PDB entry 7VCF | electron microscopy, 2.50 A resolution | chains A and T of the 15 polymer chains in the assembly

== Chain A ==
Protein: Tic214
Source organism: Chlamydomonas reinhardtii
UniProt: P36495 (YCF78_CHLRE); residues 1-1995 here = UniProt positions 1-1995
Chain sequence (1995 residues; row label = number of the first residue in the row):
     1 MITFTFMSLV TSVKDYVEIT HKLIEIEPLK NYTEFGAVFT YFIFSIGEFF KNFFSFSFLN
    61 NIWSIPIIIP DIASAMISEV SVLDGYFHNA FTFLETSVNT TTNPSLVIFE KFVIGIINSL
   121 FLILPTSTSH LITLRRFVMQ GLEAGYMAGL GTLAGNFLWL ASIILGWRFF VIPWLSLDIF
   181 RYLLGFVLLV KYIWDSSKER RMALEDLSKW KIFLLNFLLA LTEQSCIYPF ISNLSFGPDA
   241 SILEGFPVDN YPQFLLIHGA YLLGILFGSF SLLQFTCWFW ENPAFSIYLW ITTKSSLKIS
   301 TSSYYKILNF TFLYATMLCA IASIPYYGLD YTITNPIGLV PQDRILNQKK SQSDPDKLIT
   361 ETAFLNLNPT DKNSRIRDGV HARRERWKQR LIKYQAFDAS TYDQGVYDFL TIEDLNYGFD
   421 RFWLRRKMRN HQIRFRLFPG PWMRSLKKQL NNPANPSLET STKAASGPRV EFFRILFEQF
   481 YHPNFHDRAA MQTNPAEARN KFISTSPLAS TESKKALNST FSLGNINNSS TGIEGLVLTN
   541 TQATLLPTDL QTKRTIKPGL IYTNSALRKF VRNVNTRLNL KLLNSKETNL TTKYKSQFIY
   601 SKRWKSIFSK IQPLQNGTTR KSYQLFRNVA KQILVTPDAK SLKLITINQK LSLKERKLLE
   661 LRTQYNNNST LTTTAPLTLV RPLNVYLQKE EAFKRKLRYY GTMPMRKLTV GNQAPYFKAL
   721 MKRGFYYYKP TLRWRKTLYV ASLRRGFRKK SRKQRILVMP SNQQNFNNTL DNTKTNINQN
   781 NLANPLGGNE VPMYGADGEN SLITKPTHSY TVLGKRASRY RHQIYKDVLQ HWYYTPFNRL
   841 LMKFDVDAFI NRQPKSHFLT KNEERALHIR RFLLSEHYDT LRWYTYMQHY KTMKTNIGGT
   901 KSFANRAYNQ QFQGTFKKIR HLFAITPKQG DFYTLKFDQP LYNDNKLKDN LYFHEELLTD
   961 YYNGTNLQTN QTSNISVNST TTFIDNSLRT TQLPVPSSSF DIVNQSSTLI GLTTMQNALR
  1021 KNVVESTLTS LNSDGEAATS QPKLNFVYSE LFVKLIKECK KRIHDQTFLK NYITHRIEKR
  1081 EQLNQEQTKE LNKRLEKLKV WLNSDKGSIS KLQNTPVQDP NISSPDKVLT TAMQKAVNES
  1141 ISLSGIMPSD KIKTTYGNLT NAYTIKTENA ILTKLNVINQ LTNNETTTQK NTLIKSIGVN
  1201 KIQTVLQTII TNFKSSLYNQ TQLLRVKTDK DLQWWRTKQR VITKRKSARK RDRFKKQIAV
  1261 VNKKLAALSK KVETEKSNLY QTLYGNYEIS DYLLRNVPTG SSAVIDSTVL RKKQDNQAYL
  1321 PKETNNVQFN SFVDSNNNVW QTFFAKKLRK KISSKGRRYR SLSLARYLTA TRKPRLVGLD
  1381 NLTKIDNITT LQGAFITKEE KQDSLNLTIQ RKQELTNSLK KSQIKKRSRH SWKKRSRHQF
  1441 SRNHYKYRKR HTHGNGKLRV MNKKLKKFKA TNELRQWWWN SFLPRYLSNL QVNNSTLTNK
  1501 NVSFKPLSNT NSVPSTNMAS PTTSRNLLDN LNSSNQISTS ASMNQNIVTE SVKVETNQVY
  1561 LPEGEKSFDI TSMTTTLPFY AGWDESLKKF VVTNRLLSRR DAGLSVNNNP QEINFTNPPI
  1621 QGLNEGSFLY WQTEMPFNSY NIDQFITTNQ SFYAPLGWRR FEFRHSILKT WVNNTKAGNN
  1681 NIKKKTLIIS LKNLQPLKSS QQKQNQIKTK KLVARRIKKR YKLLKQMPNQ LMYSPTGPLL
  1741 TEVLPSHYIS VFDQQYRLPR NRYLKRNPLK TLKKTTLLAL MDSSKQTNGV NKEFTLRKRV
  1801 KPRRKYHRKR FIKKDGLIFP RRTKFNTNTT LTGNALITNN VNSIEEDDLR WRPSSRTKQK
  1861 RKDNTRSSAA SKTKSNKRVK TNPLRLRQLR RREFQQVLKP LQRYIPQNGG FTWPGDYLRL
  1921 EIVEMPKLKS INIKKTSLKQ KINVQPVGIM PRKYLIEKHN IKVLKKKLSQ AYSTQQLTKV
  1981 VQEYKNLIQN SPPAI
Unresolved in the structure: 1-7, 97-103, 433-466, 489-534, 587-596, 669-677, 760-800, 982-1044, 1107-1124, 1183-1223, 1264-1346, 1492-1565, 1675-1684, 1829-1846, 1856-1887, 1990-1995
Modified residues: Thr1795 (phosphothreonine; TPO)
Residues lining bound ligands: inositol hexakisphosphate (IHP): Trp1235, Lys1238, Ile1242, Tyr1359, Lys1457, Val1460, Lys1464, Ile1689, Ser1690, Leu1691, Lys1692

== Chain T ==
Protein: Tic100
Source organism: Chlamydomonas reinhardtii
UniProt: A0A2K3DQY7 (A0A2K3DQY7_CHLRE); numbering as in UniProt (aligned over 1-955)
Chain sequence (955 residues; row label = number of the first residue in the row):
     1 MASKKGTDAP AALTDPLKED PTVIRDEAQF PEPSLYFKVF ESEAGEPEAK IRADVNKLYD
    61 RWIEKYGRRW PEDGINTEDM VWLAEEANKR KRAKPRPRGT VAAEKTEYED EFMPDPTVGA
   121 PVSAADAAKA ARRAKKDRKK KKAAGGAEQP AGPRTNYEKT VAGGKWVTDE FESADYEAGN
   181 LEKLWDMYLW DREGKPTMMP DTPAAQQEGE ESEDFDDFYT AYRPRDVDSE EAREAVWATD
   241 EFESDEDNTE SEWAPEYVGA GLGLVAEDPL NPQYSLRHSN HPLAPFPGEP LKWASYVYPD
   301 FTTFEGLSKQ SIPHGMGVMT FGTGTGAGFA MSQTRYGDKY EGEFQAGYAH GLGQFTSEAS
   361 GEVYIGEFFA GQRHGCGMTL DMKPYFYLLE RGVDPVEAYR RTAGAIMKNV EVRTWYRGNK
   421 LGDAKEDEVV EINVLKDELD DPFEIALRNS LHDAKLRKWK AMSPQDKAMD RIVSIIERVQ
   481 RRNPGRFGAY YREDEKGRVR PVLDSDGADT DFDSVDMIQG VDTDGDLGPG WEGATDSEEN
   541 PMDPRIRELM AAEGMDDKLE DEGFKDTVLG SAIINPYTGL DMKTYLDGKE RHQAELVSVY
   601 KASREGRKYL NKVRKDKGGA AKDDESSYVE DDAASGHPGA LLSREAEDDR LARLYEQAGV
   661 SKEDERRVEG LAARWRRLLA ADEEEVLGGA VGAFRRPGNP LAANDSDTGF ETESDMMEMC
   721 DIPEILGTVQ EARQIVERAR MWRFKPYGEV GLRMAQDANG SPVSLMQEPL HYPHGTKFMA
   781 PGPLGLCHAV PDDPSLRQEM AKVAHNYAAI YRMYNFDWDP EPGTVQYKID QRIRRAQELR
   841 NNAMARYLAA ADEVLRDGAA PAGEGDQALL LASTSTGAPE AFDGQGNASG SGSSSALSSR
   901 GGSMFASMTL SRPAPMAGVV SLGRAARVVL GAFADAAKSV PMARPRLARP SGRRQ
Unresolved in the structure: 1-13, 116-153, 615-637, 677-695, 857-955
Modified residues: Ser42, Ser173, Ser212, Ser229, Ser244, Ser251, Ser505, Ser514, Ser537, Ser706, Ser714 (phosphoserine; SEP); Thr77, Thr168, Thr239, Thr249, Thr510, Thr523, Thr708, Thr712 (phosphothreonine; TPO)
Disulfides: Cys376-Cys720
Metal / ion sites: Mg2+: Thr708, Thr712

== Interface between chain A and chain T ==
Pairs across the interface - 903 pairs, chain A then chain T:
  Ile65(A) with Ser761(T)
  Pro66(A) with Asp757(T)
  Ile67(A) with Asp757(T)
  Ile68(A) with Asp757(T); Ala758(T), hydrogen bond (backbone-backbone)
  Ile69(A) with Ala758(T)
  Pro70(A) with Asp757(T); Ala758(T)
  Ala73(A) with Leu389(T); Glu390(T)
  Met76(A) with Glu358(T)
  Ile77(A) with Glu358(T), hydrogen bond (backbone-side chain); Phe386(T), hydrophobic; Leu389(T), hydrophobic
  Ser78(A) with Glu358(T), hydrogen bond; Phe386(T)
  Glu79(A) with Lys339(T), salt bridge; Arg740(T), salt bridge; Arg743(T), salt bridge
  Val80(A) with Tyr385(T), hydrogen bond (backbone-side chain)
  Val82(A) with Tyr385(T); Pro395(T); Tyr399(T), hydrophobic
  Leu83(A) with Lys802(T)
  Tyr86(A) with Val396(T)
  Phe87(A) with Pro794(T), hydrophobic; Gln798(T)
  His88(A) with Pro395(T); Ser795(T)
  Phe91(A) with Ser795(T); Leu796(T), hydrophobic; Glu799(T)
  Glu95(A) with His774(T)
  Pro238(A) with Lys777(T); His788(T)
  Asp239(A) with Lys777(T), salt bridge
  Ala240(A) with Leu770(T)
  Glu244(A) with His771(T); Lys777(T), salt bridge
  Asp403(A) with Lys292(T)
  Gly405(A) with Glu289(T); Lys292(T), hydrogen bond (backbone-side chain)
  Val406(A) with Glu289(T)
  Tyr407(A) with Glu289(T)
  Ile412(A) with Gly288(T)
  Arg469(A) with Asp73(T); Gly74(T); Ile75(T); Thr77(T)
  Val470(A) with Asp73(T)
  Phe473(A) with Trp70(T); Pro71(T), hydrophobic; Gly74(T); Ile75(T)
  Leu476(A) with Trp70(T), hydrophobic
  Phe477(A) with Arg68(T); Trp70(T)
  Asn484(A) with Arg69(T)
  Phe485(A) with Phe37(T), hydrophobic; Tyr59(T); Arg68(T); Arg69(T), hydrogen bond (backbone-backbone); Trp70(T)
  His486(A) with Arg68(T), hydrogen bond (backbone-side chain); Trp70(T)
  Asp487(A) with Arg68(T)
  Arg488(A) with Tyr66(T); Gly67(T); Arg68(T); Glu72(T), salt bridge
  Lys569(A) with Leu456(T)
  Arg572(A) with Asn449(T); His452(T), hydrogen bond
  Thr576(A) with Asn449(T), hydrogen bond
  Asn579(A) with Pro442(T); Ile445(T)
  Leu582(A) with Trp675(T)
  Leu583(A) with Leu671(T); Trp675(T)
  Lys654(A) with Lys436(T), hydrogen bond (side chain-backbone); Leu439(T); Asp440(T), salt bridge
  Leu658(A) with Leu435(T), hydrophobic; Leu439(T), hydrophobic
  Leu661(A) with Leu435(T), hydrophobic
  Arg662(A) with Lys425(T); Glu428(T), salt bridge
  Tyr665(A) with Leu435(T)
  Arg681(A) with Leu435(T); Glu438(T), salt bridge
  Val685(A) with Glu431(T); Val434(T), hydrophobic
  Gln688(A) with Val430(T); Val434(T); Asn699(T)
  Lys689(A) with Glu431(T), salt bridge; Glu718(T)
  Glu691(A) with Leu701(T); Ala703(T); Asn704(T)
  Ala692(A) with Leu701(T)
  Phe693(A) with Glu724(T)
  Arg695(A) with Leu701(T); Ala702(T), hydrogen bond (side chain-backbone); Thr712(T); Ser714(T)
  Lys696(A) with Met717(T); Glu718(T), hydrogen bond (side chain-backbone); Cys720(T), hydrogen bond; Glu724(T), salt bridge
  Arg698(A) with Ser714(T)
  Tyr699(A) with Phe369(T); His374(T); Tyr416(T), hydrogen bond; Arg417(T), hydrogen bond; Ser714(T)
  Tyr700(A) with Val258(T); Ala260(T); Gly261(T), hydrogen bond (backbone-backbone); Leu262(T), hydrogen bond (backbone-backbone); Glu367(T), hydrogen bond
  Gly701(A) with Val258(T); Leu262(T)
  Thr702(A) with Tyr257(T), hydrogen bond (side chain-backbone); Val258(T)
  Met705(A) with Tyr257(T)
  Arg706(A) with Gly709(T), hydrogen bond (side chain-backbone); Phe710(T), hydrogen bond (side chain-backbone); Glu711(T), salt bridge
  Lys707(A) with Thr523(T); Glu711(T); Glu713(T), salt bridge
  Thr709(A) with Glu713(T)
  Gly711(A) with Gln372(T), hydrogen bond (backbone-side chain)
  Asn712(A) with Arg417(T), hydrogen bond
  Gln713(A) with Gly328(T); Ala370(T); Gln372(T), hydrogen bond (backbone-side chain)
  Ala714(A) with Phe369(T), hydrophobic
  Tyr716(A) with Tyr348(T)
  Phe717(A) with Tyr257(T), hydrophobic; Gln345(T); Tyr348(T), hydrophobic; His350(T); Ala370(T), hydrophobic
  Leu720(A) with Tyr348(T), hydrophobic
  Met721(A) with Asn280(T), hydrogen bond (backbone-side chain); His314(T); Gln345(T); Ala346(T), hydrophobic
  Lys722(A) with Ala254(T); Pro255(T)
  Phe725(A) with Asn280(T); Lys309(T); Gln310(T); Ile312(T), hydrophobic; His314(T)
  Tyr726(A) with Gln310(T), hydrogen bond (backbone-side chain)
  Tyr727(A) with Trp253(T), hydrophobic; Pro255(T), hydrophobic; Arg277(T), hydrogen bond (side chain-backbone); His278(T); Ser279(T); Asn280(T)
  Lys729(A) with Ser42(T), hydrogen bond (side chain-backbone); Ala44(T); Glu46(T), salt bridge; Trp253(T)
  Pro730(A) with Glu46(T)
  Thr731(A) with Gly45(T)
  Leu732(A) with Glu241(T); Phe242(T); Asp245(T)
  Arg733(A) with Glu252(T), salt bridge
  Arg735(A) with Glu48(T), salt bridge; Phe242(T)
  Lys749(A) with Glu243(T)
  Ser751(A) with Ser173(T)
  Arg752(A) with Ser173(T); Trp237(T), hydrogen bond (side chain-backbone); Thr239(T); Ser244(T)
  Gln754(A) with Thr168(T); Asp169(T), hydrogen bond (backbone-backbone); Tyr176(T); Trp237(T)
  Arg755(A) with Trp166(T), hydrogen bond (side chain-backbone); Val167(T); Thr168(T)
  Ile756(A) with Lys165(T); Trp166(T); Val167(T), hydrogen bond (backbone-backbone); Asp169(T)
  Leu757(A) with Lys159(T); Gly164(T); Lys165(T); Trp166(T)
  Val758(A) with Gly164(T); Lys165(T), hydrogen bond (backbone-backbone)
  Met759(A) with Lys159(T); Gly163(T); Gly164(T)
  Leu802(A) with Lys183(T)
  Ile803(A) with Asn180(T)
  Thr804(A) with Met113(T); Tyr176(T); Asn180(T), hydrogen bond (backbone-side chain); Trp237(T), hydrogen bond (backbone-side chain)
  Pro806(A) with Trp237(T)
  His808(A) with Thr239(T)
  Ser809(A) with Met80(T)
  Tyr810(A) with Thr77(T); Val81(T), hydrophobic; Ala84(T), hydrophobic; Glu85(T), hydrogen bond; Trp166(T)
  Thr811(A) with Met80(T)
  Val812(A) with Ile75(T); Asn76(T); Thr77(T)
  Lys815(A) with Thr239(T); Asp240(T), salt bridge
  Arg816(A) with Met80(T); Thr239(T), hydrogen bond (side chain-backbone); Glu241(T), salt bridge
  Ala817(A) with Met80(T)
  Arg819(A) with Asp240(T), salt bridge; Phe242(T)
  Tyr820(A) with Asp54(T), hydrogen bond; Val55(T), hydrophobic; Met80(T), hydrophobic; Leu83(T), hydrophobic
  Gln823(A) with Arg52(T); Val55(T)
  Ile824(A) with Val55(T), hydrophobic; Tyr59(T)
  Asp827(A) with Tyr36(T), hydrogen bond; Tyr59(T), hydrogen bond
  Val828(A) with Trp70(T), hydrophobic
  Gln830(A) with Tyr36(T), hydrogen bond
  His831(A) with Pro31(T); Tyr36(T); Phe37(T)
  Tyr834(A) with Phe30(T), hydrophobic
  Phe858(A) with Ile24(T)
  Thr860(A) with Ile24(T)
  Lys861(A) with Asp26(T), salt bridge
  Asn862(A) with Glu19(T), hydrogen bond
  Glu863(A) with Pro21(T); Trp818(T)
  Ala866(A) with Leu17(T), hydrophobic
  Leu867(A) with Phe816(T), hydrophobic
  His868(A) with Leu270(T), hydrogen bond (side chain-backbone)
  Ile869(A) with Ile833(T), hydrophobic
  Arg870(A) with Leu17(T); Asp817(T), hydrogen bond (side chain-backbone); Gln826(T); Asp830(T), salt bridge
  Arg871(A) with Met813(T), hydrogen bond (side chain-backbone); Tyr814(T), hydrogen bond; Phe816(T)
  Phe872(A) with Leu270(T), hydrophobic
  Leu873(A) with Ile829(T), hydrophobic
  Leu874(A) with Met813(T), hydrophobic; Val825(T), hydrophobic
  Ser875(A) with Met813(T)
  His877(A) with Val825(T); Lys828(T)
  Tyr878(A) with Arg812(T)
  Arg882(A) with Gln730(T); Glu731(T); Gln734(T), hydrogen bond
  Trp883(A) with Pro723(T); Leu726(T), hydrophobic; Gly727(T); Gln730(T), hydrogen bond (backbone-side chain)
  Tyr884(A) with Glu724(T); Gly727(T), hydrogen bond (side chain-backbone); Thr728(T), hydrogen bond (side chain-backbone); Glu731(T), hydrogen bond
  Tyr886(A) with Pro723(T)
  Met887(A) with Asp721(T); Pro723(T); Glu724(T)
  Gln888(A) with Asp721(T)
  Asn896(A) with Gly263(T)
  Ile897(A) with Leu262(T), hydrophobic
  Thr900(A) with Leu262(T); Glu731(T)
  Lys901(A) with Leu262(T); Glu367(T), salt bridge; Cys376(T); Glu724(T), salt bridge; Glu731(T), hydrogen bond (backbone-side chain)
  Ser902(A) with Leu262(T); Glu343(T), hydrogen bond; Glu731(T), hydrogen bond (backbone-side chain)
  Phe903(A) with Ala260(T); Gly261(T); Leu262(T), hydrophobic; Leu283(T), hydrophobic
  Ala904(A) with Arg738(T), hydrogen bond (backbone-side chain)
  Asn905(A) with Glu731(T), hydrogen bond; Gln734(T); Ile735(T); Arg738(T)
  Arg906(A) with Leu262(T)
  Tyr908(A) with Gln273(T); Leu283(T), hydrophobic; Arg738(T)
  Asn909(A) with Gln273(T), hydrogen bond (backbone-side chain)
  Gln910(A) with Tyr814(T)
  Gln911(A) with Gln273(T); Pro285(T); Phe286(T), hydrogen bond (backbone-backbone)
  Phe912(A) with Gln273(T); Pro282(T); Leu283(T), hydrophobic; Ala284(T); Pro287(T); Pro290(T); Leu291(T)
  Gln913(A) with Phe286(T); Pro290(T)
  Gly914(A) with Phe286(T); Pro287(T); Gly288(T), hydrogen bond (backbone-backbone)
  Thr915(A) with Phe286(T); Gly288(T)
  Phe916(A) with Ser42(T); Arg277(T); Phe286(T), hydrogen bond (backbone-backbone)
  Lys917(A) with Ser42(T)
  Arg920(A) with Phe40(T); Ser42(T); Tyr274(T), hydrogen bond
  His921(A) with Leu35(T), hydrogen bond (side chain-backbone); Tyr36(T); Lys38(T); Phe40(T); Glu43(T), salt bridge; Arg52(T)
  Leu922(A) with Phe30(T); Leu35(T)
  Phe923(A) with Phe30(T), hydrophobic
  Ala924(A) with Leu35(T)
  Ile925(A) with Tyr274(T), hydrophobic; Phe286(T), hydrophobic
  Thr926(A) with Asp268(T), hydrogen bond; Asn271(T), hydrogen bond; Tyr274(T)
  Pro927(A) with Asp268(T)
  Lys928(A) with Glu267(T); Asp268(T); Pro269(T)
  Gln929(A) with Leu35(T)
  Phe932(A) with Glu32(T); Ser34(T)
  Tyr933(A) with Asp26(T)
  Leu935(A) with Phe286(T)
  Asp938(A) with Tyr814(T)
  Pro940(A) with Tyr814(T)
  Leu941(A) with Tyr814(T), hydrogen bond (backbone-backbone); Asn815(T); Phe816(T), hydrogen bond (backbone-backbone)
  Tyr942(A) with Phe816(T); Asp817(T); Trp818(T)
  Asn943(A) with Tyr811(T); Asn815(T); Phe816(T), hydrogen bond (backbone-backbone); Asp817(T), hydrogen bond
  Leu951(A) with Tyr811(T)
  Tyr952(A) with Ala804(T); Tyr807(T); Ala808(T); Tyr811(T)
  Phe953(A) with Ala801(T); Ala804(T), hydrophobic
  His954(A) with Gly785(T), hydrogen bond (side chain-backbone); Leu786(T); His788(T), hydrogen bond (side chain-backbone); Val790(T)
  Glu956(A) with Ala789(T); Val790(T), hydrogen bond (side chain-backbone); Arg797(T), salt bridge
  Leu957(A) with Arg797(T); Met800(T), hydrophobic
  Tyr961(A) with Arg797(T); Gln798(T)
  Asn963(A) with Gln798(T), hydrogen bond; Lys802(T)
  Thr965(A) with Lys802(T)
  Leu967(A) with Arg733(T)
  Gln968(A) with Tyr399(T); Ala403(T); Ile406(T); Met407(T)
  Gln971(A) with Tyr399(T), hydrogen bond; Met407(T)
  Thr972(A) with Met407(T); Val410(T)
  Ser973(A) with Met378(T); Leu726(T)
  Ile975(A) with Met407(T), hydrophobic
  Val977(A) with Leu726(T), hydrophobic
  Thr980(A) with Ile722(T)
  Asp1065(A) with Arg545(T), salt bridge
  Thr1067(A) with Arg545(T)
  Phe1068(A) with Pro544(T), hydrophobic; Arg545(T); Arg547(T); Glu548(T)
  Asn1071(A) with Arg545(T), hydrogen bond (side chain-backbone); Glu548(T); Leu549(T)
  Tyr1072(A) with Glu548(T)
  His1075(A) with Asp506(T), salt bridge; Ala551(T); Ala552(T); Met555(T), hydrogen bond
  Arg1076(A) with Ser505(T)
  Lys1079(A) with Ala552(T); Met555(T); Asp556(T), salt bridge
  Arg1080(A) with Leu503(T), hydrogen bond (side chain-backbone); Asp504(T), hydrogen bond (side chain-backbone); Ser505(T); Met555(T)
  Gln1082(A) with Leu559(T)
  Leu1083(A) with Met555(T), hydrophobic; Lys558(T); Leu559(T)
  Asn1084(A) with Arg500(T), hydrogen bond; Pro501(T)
  Glu1086(A) with Leu559(T)
  Gln1087(A) with Pro501(T); Asp509(T); Glu562(T)
  Thr1088(A) with Arg498(T); Arg500(T); Pro501(T)
  Glu1090(A) with Glu562(T); Asp566(T); Lys583(T), salt bridge
  Leu1091(A) with Tyr491(T), hydrophobic; Val499(T); Pro501(T)
  Asn1092(A) with Arg498(T)
  Lys1093(A) with Asp566(T), salt bridge
  Arg1094(A) with Tyr491(T), hydrogen bond; Asp581(T); Thr584(T); Gln593(T); Leu596(T)
  Leu1095(A) with Tyr600(T), hydrophobic
  Lys1097(A) with Ser571(T), hydrogen bond (side chain-backbone); Ile573(T)
  Leu1098(A) with Tyr577(T); Thr578(T)
  Lys1099(A) with Tyr600(T); Tyr609(T), hydrogen bond (backbone-side chain)
  Trp1101(A) with Pro576(T); Tyr577(T)
  Leu1102(A) with Lys601(T)
  Asn1103(A) with Tyr609(T); Val613(T)
  Asp1105(A) with Arg614(T)
  Val1128(A) with Arg225(T)
  Leu1129(A) with Arg225(T)
  Thr1130(A) with Arg225(T)
  Thr1131(A) with Ser229(T)
  Gln1134(A) with Arg225(T), hydrogen bond (side chain-backbone)
  Lys1135(A) with Ser229(T)
  Val1137(A) with Ile472(T), hydrophobic
  Ile1141(A) with Gln465(T); Ala468(T), hydrophobic
  Ser1144(A) with Pro464(T)
  Ile1146(A) with Pro464(T), hydrophobic
  Asp1150(A) with Lys91(T); Arg92(T)
  Lys1151(A) with Arg92(T); Ala93(T); Asp228(T), salt bridge
  Ile1152(A) with Gln465(T)
  Lys1153(A) with Arg96(T); Asp226(T), hydrogen bond (side chain-backbone); Asp228(T), salt bridge
  Thr1154(A) with Met469(T)
  Tyr1156(A) with Leu641(T), hydrophobic
  Asn1158(A) with Met469(T)
  Leu1159(A) with Met469(T); Ile472(T), hydrophobic; Leu641(T), hydrophobic
  Thr1160(A) with Leu642(T)
  Ala1162(A) with Met469(T), hydrophobic; Val473(T), hydrophobic
  Tyr1163(A) with Glu477(T); Glu647(T)
  Thr1164(A) with Arg650(T), hydrogen bond (backbone-side chain)
  Lys1166(A) with Asp470(T), salt bridge; Val473(T)
  Thr1167(A) with Arg650(T), hydrogen bond
  Glu1168(A) with Arg650(T)
  Asn1169(A) with Ala454(T); Lys458(T)
  Ile1171(A) with Leu654(T), hydrophobic
  Leu1172(A) with Leu654(T), hydrophobic
  Thr1173(A) with Ser450(T); Leu451(T)
  Lys1174(A) with Phe443(T); Leu447(T)
  Leu1175(A) with Leu654(T); Tyr655(T), hydrophobic; Ala658(T), hydrophobic; Glu665(T)
  Val1177(A) with Phe443(T), hydrophobic; Ser450(T)
  Ile1178(A) with Val660(T), hydrophobic
  Asn1179(A) with Ala658(T), hydrogen bond (side chain-backbone); Val660(T)
  Leu1181(A) with Phe443(T), hydrophobic; Arg667(T); Val668(T), hydrophobic
  Trp1477(A) with Glu538(T)
  Ser1481(A) with Glu538(T)
  Arg1485(A) with Glu539(T)
  Phe1568(A) with Leu726(T); Gln730(T), hydrogen bond (backbone-side chain)
  Asp1569(A) with Arg733(T), salt bridge
  Ile1570(A) with Gln730(T); Gln734(T); His805(T)
  Thr1571(A) with Gln734(T); Asn806(T)
  Ser1572(A) with Glu737(T); Lys802(T); His805(T), hydrogen bond; Asn806(T), hydrogen bond (backbone-side chain)
  Met1573(A) with Arg733(T); Glu737(T); Lys802(T), hydrogen bond (backbone-side chain)
  Thr1574(A) with Glu737(T), hydrogen bond; Arg740(T), hydrogen bond (backbone-side chain); Glu799(T); Val803(T)
  Thr1575(A) with Arg740(T); Glu799(T), hydrogen bond (backbone-side chain)
  Thr1576(A) with Arg740(T); Phe744(T)
  Leu1577(A) with Arg743(T); Phe744(T), hydrophobic
  Pro1578(A) with Phe744(T); Leu765(T), hydrophobic
  Phe1579(A) with Leu765(T); Met766(T), hydrogen bond (backbone-backbone); Met779(T), hydrophobic
  Tyr1580(A) with Val763(T), hydrophobic; Ser764(T)
  Ala1581(A) with His774(T)
  Phe1590(A) with His774(T)
  Val1592(A) with His774(T)
  Leu1596(A) with Gln756(T)
  Leu1597(A) with Gln756(T), hydrogen bond (backbone-backbone); Asp757(T); Asn759(T)
  Ser1598(A) with Glu358(T)
  Arg1599(A) with Thr303(T), hydrogen bond; Thr320(T); Tyr336(T); Gly337(T); Met754(T)
  Arg1600(A) with Tyr336(T); Glu358(T), salt bridge; Glu390(T), salt bridge
  Ala1602(A) with Tyr336(T), hydrogen bond (backbone-side chain)
  Gly1603(A) with Phe301(T); Gln756(T)
  Leu1604(A) with Tyr336(T)
  Val1606(A) with Gly760(T)
  Asn1607(A) with Asn759(T), hydrogen bond (backbone-side chain)
  Pro1618(A) with Pro299(T); Phe301(T)
  Pro1619(A) with Pro299(T); Asp300(T); Phe301(T); Thr323(T)
  Ile1620(A) with Pro299(T), hydrogen bond (backbone-backbone); Thr323(T), hydrogen bond (backbone-side chain)
  Glu1634(A) with Tyr298(T); Pro299(T)
  Pro1636(A) with Tyr298(T); Asp300(T); Thr325(T)
  Phe1637(A) with Gly324(T); Thr325(T); Met331(T), hydrophobic
  Leu1656(A) with Met517(T)
  Gly1657(A) with Met517(T); Ile518(T), hydrogen bond (backbone-backbone); Gly520(T)
  Trp1658(A) with Met517(T), hydrogen bond (backbone-backbone)
  Arg1659(A) with Gly520(T); Val521(T), hydrogen bond (side chain-backbone)
  Arg1660(A) with Arg482(T); Asp522(T); Thr523(T); Glu711(T), hydrogen bond (backbone-side chain); Thr712(T)
  Glu1662(A) with Val479(T); Asn483(T), hydrogen bond; Phe512(T)
  Phe1663(A) with Val479(T), hydrophobic
  Arg1664(A) with Asn483(T); Thr510(T); Phe512(T); Asp587(T), hydrogen bond (side chain-backbone); Gly588(T), hydrogen bond (side chain-backbone); Lys589(T); Arg591(T)
  His1665(A) with Tyr585(T); Leu586(T), hydrogen bond (side chain-backbone); Gly588(T)
  Ile1667(A) with Val479(T), hydrophobic; Arg591(T)
  Leu1668(A) with Phe487(T); Glu590(T); Arg591(T)
  Lys1669(A) with Phe487(T); Gly639(T); Leu641(T)
  Thr1670(A) with Phe487(T); Gly639(T), hydrogen bond (backbone-backbone)
  Trp1671(A) with Ile476(T), hydrophobic; Glu477(T); Gln480(T); Leu641(T); Leu642(T), hydrogen bond (backbone-backbone)
  Val1672(A) with Ala640(T); Leu642(T)
  Asn1673(A) with Ala640(T); Leu642(T); Arg644(T), hydrogen bond (backbone-side chain)
  Asn1674(A) with Arg644(T), hydrogen bond (backbone-side chain)
  Lys1703(A) with Asp526(T), salt bridge
  Ile1707(A) with Gly525(T)
  Thr1709(A) with Arg547(T)
  Lys1710(A) with Asp526(T); Ser537(T)
  Lys1711(A) with Val515(T); Asp516(T), salt bridge
  Leu1712(A) with Gly554(T)
  Val1713(A) with Arg547(T)
  Ala1714(A) with Val515(T), hydrophobic; Gln519(T); Leu527(T), hydrophobic
  Arg1715(A) with Asp513(T), salt bridge; Ser514(T); Val515(T); Gly554(T); Asp557(T)
  Arg1716(A) with Met550(T); Glu553(T), salt bridge; Gly554(T); Asp557(T)
  Lys1718(A) with Gln519(T), hydrogen bond; Gly530(T); Trp531(T)
  Lys1719(A) with Ser514(T); Asp557(T); Asp561(T), salt bridge
  Arg1720(A) with Glu553(T); Asp557(T), salt bridge
  Tyr1721(A) with Asp557(T); Glu560(T); Asp561(T), hydrogen bond
  Lys1725(A) with Glu560(T), salt bridge
  Ser1734(A) with Trp531(T)
  Thr1736(A) with Ile518(T); Trp531(T), hydrogen bond (backbone-side chain)
  Gly1737(A) with Ile518(T); Trp531(T)
  Pro1738(A) with Pro529(T); Gly530(T)
  Pro1745(A) with Tyr348(T)
  His1747(A) with Ile312(T); Ala346(T), hydrogen bond (side chain-backbone)
  Tyr1756(A) with Thr249(T)
  Arg1757(A) with Glu246(T), salt bridge; Asp247(T); Asn248(T), hydrogen bond; Thr249(T)
  Arg1760(A) with Glu211(T), salt bridge
  Arg1762(A) with Thr249(T); Glu250(T), salt bridge
  Leu1764(A) with Glu213(T); Asp217(T); Phe218(T), hydrophobic; Ala221(T), hydrophobic
  Lys1765(A) with Gly209(T); Glu210(T); Glu211(T), salt bridge; Glu213(T), hydrogen bond (backbone-side chain)
  Arg1766(A) with Pro200(T); Thr202(T), hydrogen bond (side chain-backbone); Ala204(T); Glu210(T), salt bridge; Glu211(T); Glu213(T); Phe218(T)
  Asn1767(A) with Pro200(T); Glu210(T), hydrogen bond; Phe218(T)
  Pro1768(A) with Phe218(T), hydrophobic; Ile573(T); Met582(T)
  Leu1769(A) with Thr197(T); Met198(T); Met199(T); Pro200(T), hydrophobic; Ala572(T); Ile573(T), hydrogen bond (backbone-backbone)
  Lys1770(A) with Ser571(T); Ala572(T); Ile573(T)
  Lys1773(A) with Asp201(T), salt bridge
  Thr1775(A) with Asp191(T)
  Thr1776(A) with Thr197(T), hydrogen bond (side chain-backbone); Met198(T)
  Ala1779(A) with Tyr188(T)
  Leu1780(A) with Pro576(T), hydrophobic; Tyr577(T), hydrogen bond (backbone-side chain)
  Asp1782(A) with Tyr188(T)
  Ser1783(A) with Tyr577(T)
  Ser1784(A) with Tyr577(T)
  Asn1791(A) with Tyr577(T)
  Lys1792(A) with Trp185(T), hydrogen bond (side chain-backbone); Pro224(T); Asn575(T); Tyr577(T)
  Glu1793(A) with Pro224(T); Arg225(T), salt bridge; Asn575(T)
  Phe1794(A) with Trp185(T), hydrophobic; Tyr222(T), hydrophobic; Arg223(T); Pro224(T), hydrophobic; Arg225(T); Ile574(T); Asn575(T); Pro576(T)
  Thr1795(A) with Ala221(T); Tyr222(T); Arg223(T), hydrogen bond (backbone-backbone); Arg225(T); Tyr585(T)
  Leu1796(A) with Ala221(T); Met582(T), hydrophobic; Tyr585(T), hydrogen bond (backbone-side chain)
  Arg1797(A) with Ala221(T), hydrogen bond (backbone-backbone); Arg223(T); Ser229(T)
  Lys1798(A) with Ala221(T); Ser229(T); Asn248(T)
  Arg1799(A) with Glu213(T), salt bridge
  Val1800(A) with Thr220(T); Arg223(T); Ser229(T); Arg233(T), hydrogen bond (backbone-side chain)
  Lys1801(A) with Asp216(T), salt bridge; Asp217(T), salt bridge; Arg233(T); Val236(T)
  Pro1802(A) with Glu243(T); Ser244(T)
  Arg1803(A) with Asp217(T)
  Arg1804(A) with Ser173(T); Glu177(T), salt bridge; Asp216(T), salt bridge; Val236(T), hydrogen bond (side chain-backbone); Trp237(T), hydrogen bond (side chain-backbone); Ala238(T); Ser244(T)
  His1807(A) with Glu243(T); Ser244(T)
  Arg1808(A) with Thr239(T); Ser244(T)
  Arg1810(A) with Ser173(T); Asp216(T), salt bridge
  Phe1811(A) with Glu172(T)
  Lys1813(A) with Glu172(T); Asp175(T), salt bridge
  Leu1817(A) with Glu193(T); Gly194(T); Lys195(T)
  Ile1818(A) with Asp175(T); Ala178(T), hydrophobic; Trp190(T); Gly194(T), hydrogen bond (backbone-backbone); Phe215(T), hydrophobic
  Phe1819(A) with Arg192(T)
  Pro1820(A) with Asp175(T); Ala178(T), hydrophobic; Gly179(T); Glu182(T); Trp190(T), hydrophobic
  Arg1821(A) with Asp110(T), salt bridge; Met113(T); Phe171(T); Asp175(T), hydrogen bond (backbone-backbone); Tyr176(T); Gly179(T)
  Arg1822(A) with Glu104(T), salt bridge; Phe112(T); Met113(T), hydrogen bond (backbone-backbone); Gly179(T); Glu182(T), salt bridge; Lys183(T); Tyr188(T)
  Thr1823(A) with Met113(T); Pro114(T); Asp115(T); Lys183(T)
  Lys1824(A) with Glu104(T), hydrogen bond (side chain-backbone); Thr106(T); Phe112(T); Lys183(T), hydrogen bond (backbone-side chain)
  Phe1825(A) with Ala102(T); Ala103(T), hydrogen bond (backbone-backbone); Glu104(T), hydrogen bond (backbone-side chain); Glu182(T); Asp186(T); Tyr188(T)
  Asn1826(A) with Gly99(T); Val101(T)
  Thr1827(A) with Gly99(T); Thr100(T), hydrogen bond (backbone-backbone); Val101(T), hydrogen bond (backbone-backbone); Ala103(T)
  Asn1828(A) with Arg98(T)
  Leu1849(A) with Ala103(T); Glu104(T); Lys105(T)
  Arg1850(A) with Ala103(T), hydrogen bond (backbone-backbone); Glu104(T); Asp186(T), salt bridge; Tyr188(T)
  Trp1851(A) with Tyr188(T)
  Arg1852(A) with Glu182(T), salt bridge; Tyr188(T); Trp190(T), hydrogen bond (side chain-backbone); Asp191(T); Arg192(T)
  Pro1853(A) with Tyr188(T); Asp191(T); Arg192(T), hydrogen bond (backbone-backbone)
  Ser1854(A) with Arg192(T); Glu193(T), hydrogen bond
  Ser1855(A) with Glu193(T), hydrogen bond
  Gln1896(A) with Asp247(T), hydrogen bond (side chain-backbone)
  Arg1903(A) with Glu289(T), salt bridge; Gln310(T); Ser311(T)
  Tyr1904(A) with Ser311(T), hydrogen bond (backbone-side chain)
  Ile1905(A) with Tyr296(T), hydrophobic; Ser311(T)
  Pro1906(A) with Val297(T); Tyr298(T), hydrophobic
  Asn1908(A) with Glu749(T); Arg753(T)
  Pro1951(A) with Glu532(T)
  Arg1952(A) with Trp531(T)
  Lys1953(A) with Trp531(T), hydrogen bond (backbone-backbone); Glu532(T), salt bridge
  Leu1955(A) with Gly530(T); Glu532(T); Gly533(T)
  Glu1957(A) with Thr535(T)
  Lys1958(A) with Ala534(T), hydrogen bond (side chain-backbone); Thr535(T); Ser537(T)
  Ile1961(A) with Asp536(T)
  Val1963(A) with Asp715(T)
  Leu1964(A) with Ala424(T), hydrophobic
  Lys1965(A) with Asp536(T), salt bridge; Glu538(T)
  Lys1966(A) with Thr523(T); Glu713(T), hydrogen bond (side chain-backbone); Asp715(T), salt bridge
  Lys1967(A) with Leu421(T); Glu426(T), salt bridge; Asp715(T); Met716(T)
  Ser1969(A) with Arg696(T), hydrogen bond (backbone-side chain)
  Gln1970(A) with Asn433(T); Pro700(T)
  Ala1971(A) with Ile432(T)
  Tyr1972(A) with Lys436(T); Arg696(T)
  Ser1973(A) with Lys425(T)
  Lys1985(A) with Asp536(T), salt bridge; Glu539(T), salt bridge
Also at the interface, not in a pair above, chain A (460 interface residues in all): Ile72, Ser81, Phe93, Gln404, Asn573, Asn575, Lys657, Asn684, Lys694, Met703, Val710, Lys718, Lys736, Lys753, Lys805, Thr807, Leu859, Phe937, Gln939, Asn950, Glu955, Thr969, Ser976, Lys1061, Arg1062, Thr1074, Gln1085, Met1133, Ala1136, Ser1140, Pro1148, Ser1149, Thr1182, Lys1466, Asp1601, Ser1605, Gln1621, Trp1631, Met1635, Phe1661, Lys1708, Ile1717, Tyr1733, Val1743, Thr1771, Leu1772, Gly1816, Leu1901, Asn1960, Lys1962, Val1980
Also at the interface, not in a pair above, chain T (491 interface residues in all): Pro33, Pro47, Ile51, Trp62, Lys94, Glu111, Asn156, Leu184, Met187, Pro203, Ser212, Asp214, Glu231, Glu234, Ala235, Gly259, Pro272, Leu276, His281, Thr302, Met316, Gly347, Leu352, Thr356, Ala359, Gly371, Leu380, Met382, Gly392, Asn419, Asp423, Val429, Ala446, Asp453, Lys455, Arg471, Ser474, Ile475, Arg478, Gly507, Pro541, Met542, Asp543, Gly579, Val597, Ser643, Leu651, Gly659, Met719, Val729, Val736, Val750, Ala755, Pro762, Gln767, Thr776, Phe778, Leu784, Pro791, Asp793

== Summary ==
460 residues of chain A and 491 residues of chain T are in contact, with 150 hydrogen bonds and 69 salt
bridges. Polar contacts include Glu79(A)-Lys339(T), Glu79(A)-Arg740(T) and Glu79(A)-Arg743(T). Bound to chain
A: inositol hexakisphosphate. Thr708(T) and Thr712(T) form the Mg2+ site.
Here chain A is Tic214 and chain T is Tic100, both from Chlamydomonas reinhardtii. Entry 7VCF (Cryo-EM
structure of Chlamydomonas TOC-TIC supercomplex) was determined by electron microscopy.
